PDB entry 6DOC | X-ray diffraction, 1.50 A resolution | chains A and C of the 4 polymer chains in the assembly

[Chain A]
Molecule: Ribonuclease H
Organism: Bacillus halodurans
Notes: EC 3.1.26.4; fragment: Catalytic Domain
Reference sequence: Q9KEI9 (RNH1_BACHD); residues 59-196 here = UniProt positions 59-196
Sequence (142 residues; numbered 55 to 196; the number before each row is that of its first residue):
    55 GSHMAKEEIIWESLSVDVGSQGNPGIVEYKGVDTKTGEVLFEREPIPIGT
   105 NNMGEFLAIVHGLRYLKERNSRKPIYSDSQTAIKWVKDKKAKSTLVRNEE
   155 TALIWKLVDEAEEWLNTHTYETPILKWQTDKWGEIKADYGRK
Unresolved in the structure: 55-60
Differences from the reference sequence: expression tag (55-58)
Swiss-Prot annotation at these positions:
  - binding site (Mg(2+)): Asp71, Glu109, Asp132, Asp192
  - mutagenesis: Glu109 (E109Q: Loss of activity), Asp132 (D132N: Loss of activity), Glu188 (E188A: Strongly reduces activity; E188Q: No effect), Asp192 (D192N: Strongly reduced activity with manganese. Loss of activity with magnesium)
Ion coordination: Mg2+ site 1: Asp71, Asp192 (shared with 1 residue of chain b); Mg2+ site 2: Asp71, Glu109, Asp132 (shared with 1 residue of chain B; 1 residue of chain b); K+ site 1: Asp132 (shared with 1 residue of chain b); K+ site 2: Asp192 (shared with 1 residue of chain b)
Reported in the primary citation:
  - catalytic residues: Lys196 (proposed by the authors, not directly observed)

[Chain C]
Molecule: 6-nt DNA strand
Sequence (6 nucleotides; numbered 1 to 6; the number before each row is that of its first residue):
     1 CGATGT
Ion coordination: K+: DT4, DG5

[Chain A / chain C interface]
Residue-residue contacts (20):
  Asn77(A) with DA3(C), hydrogen bond to the base; DT4(C), hydrogen bond to the sugar
  Pro78(A) with DA3(C), phosphate contact; DT4(C), phosphate contact
  Thr104(A) with DT4(C), phosphate contact; DG5(C), hydrogen bond to the phosphate
  Asn105(A) with DT4(C), hydrogen bond to the base
  Asn106(A) with DT4(C), hydrogen bond to the base; DG5(C), hydrogen bond to the phosphate
  Met107(A) with DG5(C), phosphate contact
  Gln134(A) with DG5(C), hydrogen bond to the base; DT6(C), base contact
  Thr135(A) with DG5(C), sugar contact
  Lys138(A) with DT6(C), phosphate contact
  Trp139(A) with DG5(C), phosphate contact; DT6(C), hydrogen bond to the phosphate
  Lys146(A) with DG5(C), sugar contact; DT6(C), salt bridge to the phosphate
  Ser147(A) with DG5(C), hydrogen bond to the phosphate
  Thr148(A) with DG5(C), hydrogen bond to the phosphate
Other interface residues (no listed pair), chain A (14 interface residues in all): Leu149
Other interface residues (no listed pair), chain C (5 interface residues in all): DG2

[Summary]
14 residues of chain A and 5 residues of chain C are in contact; the contacts include 10 hydrogen bonds and 1
salt bridge. Among the polar pairs are Asn77(A)-DA3(C), Asn105(A)-DT4(C) and Asn106(A)-DT4(C). UniProt lists 4
Mg2+-binding residues and 4 mutagenesis sites on chain A. From the paper: the catalytic residue Lys196(A).
Chain A is Ribonuclease H (Bacillus halodurans) and chain C is a 6-nt DNA strand; the structure, Crystal
Structure of Bacillus Halodurans Ribonuclease H1 in Complex with an RNA/DNA Hybrid: Reaction in 2 ..., was
determined by X-ray diffraction (same publication as 6DMN, 6DMV, 6DO8, 6DO9, 6DOA, 6DOB and 46 further
entries).
